PDB entry 1F5T | X-ray diffraction, 3.00 A resolution | chains F and D of the 6 polymer chains in the assembly

[Chain F]
Molecule: 43mer DNA containing dxtr consensus binding sequence
Sequence (43 nucleotides; row label = number of the first residue in the row):
   396 TTAACATGCA AGGCTAAGGT TAGGCTAACC TTAGCCTTGC ATG

[Chain D]
Name: Diphtheria toxin repressor
Source organism: Corynebacterium diphtheriae
UniProt: P33120 (DTXR_CORDI); residues 4001-4121 here correspond to UniProt positions 1-121 (UniProt number = residue number - 4000)
Amino-acid sequence (121 residues; numbered 4001 to 4121; the number before each row is that of its first residue):
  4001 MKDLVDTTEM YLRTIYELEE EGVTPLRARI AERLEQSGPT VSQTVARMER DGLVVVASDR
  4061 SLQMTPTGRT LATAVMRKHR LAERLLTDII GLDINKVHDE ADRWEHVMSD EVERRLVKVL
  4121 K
Not modelled in the structure: 4001
Construct notes: engineered mutation Asp-4102 (Cys102 in P33120)
Bound ions: Ni2+ site 1: Met-4010, Asp-4102, Glu-4105, His-4106; Ni2+ site 2: His-4079, Glu-4083, His-4098

[How chain F and chain D interact]
Pairs across the interface (17; chain F residue first):
  DA422(F) with Arg-4047(D), sugar contact; Arg-4050(D), salt bridge to the phosphate
  DA423(F) with Lys-4002(D), phosphate contact; Thr-4007(D), phosphate contact; Gln-4043(D), base contact; Arg-4047(D), salt bridge to the phosphate
  DC424(F) with Lys-4002(D), phosphate contact; Thr-4007(D), hydrogen bond to the phosphate; Gln-4036(D), hydrogen bond to the phosphate; Thr-4040(D), sugar contact; Gln-4043(D), hydrogen bond to the base
  DC425(F) with Gln-4036(D), phosphate contact; Ser-4037(D), hydrogen bond to the phosphate; Thr-4040(D), hydrogen bond to the phosphate
  DT426(F) with Ser-4037(D), base contact; Pro-4039(D), base contact
  DT427(F) with Pro-4039(D), base contact
Interface residues without a listed pair, chain D (11 interface residues in all): Leu-4004, Glu-4035

[Summary]
6 residues of chain F face 11 of chain D across their interface, with 5 hydrogen bonds and 2 salt bridges.
Polar contacts include DC424(F)/Gln-4043(D), DC424(F)/Thr-4007(D) and DC424(F)/Gln-4036(D). Met-4010(D),
Asp-4102(D), Glu-4105(D) and His-4106(D) coordinate Ni2+ site 1.
Here chain F is 43mer DNA containing dxtr consensus binding sequence and chain D is Diphtheria toxin repressor
(Corynebacterium diphtheriae). Entry 1F5T (Diphtheria tox repressor (C102D mutant) complexed with nickel and
dtxr consensus binding sequence) was determined by X-ray diffraction.
